Entry 5HCM (X-ray diffraction, 3.15 A resolution); this record covers chains D and E of the 5 polymer chains in the assembly.

[Chain D (and E)]
Name: Proton-gated ion channel
Organism: Gloeobacter violaceus
Notes: chain E of this document is another copy of the same molecule, construct and numbering; everything in this record applies to it too
Reference sequence: Q7NDN8 (GLIC_GLOVI); residues 2-317 here correspond to UniProt positions 44-359 (UniProt number = residue number + 42)
Sequence (317 residues; numbered 1 to 317; the number before each row is that of its first residue):
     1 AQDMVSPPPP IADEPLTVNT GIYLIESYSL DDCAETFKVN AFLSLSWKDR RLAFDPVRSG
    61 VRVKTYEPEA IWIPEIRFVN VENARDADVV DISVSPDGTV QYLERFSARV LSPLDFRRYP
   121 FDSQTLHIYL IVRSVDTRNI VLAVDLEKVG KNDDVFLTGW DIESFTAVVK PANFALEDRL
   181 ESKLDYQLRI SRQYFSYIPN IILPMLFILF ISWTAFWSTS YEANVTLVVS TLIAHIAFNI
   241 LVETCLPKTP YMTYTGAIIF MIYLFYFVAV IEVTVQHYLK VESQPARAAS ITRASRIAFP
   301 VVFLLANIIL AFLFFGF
Not modelled in the structure: 1-4, 316-317
Construct notes: expression tag (1); engineered mutation Ser27 (Cys69 in Q7NDN8), Cys33 (Lys75 in Q7NDN8), Cys245 (Asn287 in Q7NDN8)
Disulfides: Cys33-Cys245

[Interface between chain D and chain E]
Contacting residue pairs (80; chain D residue first):
  Tyr23(D) - Leu176(E)
  Tyr23(D) - Glu177(E)
  Ile25(D) - Val79(E)  hydrophobic
  Glu26(D) - Val79(E)
  Glu26(D) - Asn80(E)
  Glu26(D) - Leu111(E)
  Ser27(D) - Leu111(E)
  Tyr28(D) - Glu82(E)  hydrogen bond (side chain-backbone)
  Tyr28(D) - Leu111(E)  hydrophobic
  Asn40(D) - Val81(E)
  Asn40(D) - Glu82(E)  hydrogen bond (side chain-backbone)
  Phe42(D) - Leu176(E)  hydrophobic
  Phe42(D) - Glu181(E)
  Ser44(D) - Glu177(E)
  Val63(D) - Asp136(E)
  Asp86(D) - Ala84(E)
  Asp88(D) - Ala84(E)
  Val89(D) - Glu75(E)
  Val90(D) - Glu75(E)
  Val90(D) - Arg77(E)
  Val90(D) - Arg133(E)
  Asp91(D) - Arg179(E)  salt bridge
  Ser93(D) - Asp136(E)  hydrogen bond
  Leu103(D) - Arg133(E)
  Leu103(D) - Glu177(E)
  Arg105(D) - Arg77(E)
  Arg105(D) - Phe78(E)  hydrogen bond (side chain-backbone)
  Arg105(D) - Val79(E)  hydrogen bond (side chain-backbone)
  Ser107(D) - Glu82(E)
  Ser107(D) - Asn83(E)
  Lys148(D) - Glu177(E)
  Phe156(D) - Leu111(E)  hydrophobic
  Phe156(D) - Pro113(E)
  Thr158(D) - Glu35(E)  hydrogen bond
  Thr158(D) - Pro247(E)
  Gln193(D) - Pro250(E)
  Phe195(D) - Thr249(E)
  Phe195(D) - Pro250(E)
  Phe195(D) - Tyr251(E)
  Phe195(D) - Met252(E)
  Ser196(D) - Lys248(E)
  Ser196(D) - Thr249(E)
  Tyr197(D) - Lys248(E)
  Pro199(D) - Phe260(E)
  Ile201(D) - Lys248(E)
  Leu203(D) - Phe260(E)  hydrophobic
  Pro204(D) - Tyr263(E)  hydrophobic
  Phe207(D) - Phe260(E)  hydrophobic
  Phe207(D) - Leu264(E)  hydrophobic
  Phe207(D) - Phe267(E)
  Phe210(D) - Phe267(E)  hydrophobic
  Ile211(D) - Leu232(E)  hydrophobic
  Ile211(D) - Phe267(E)  hydrophobic
  Ile211(D) - Val270(E)  hydrophobic
  Thr214(D) - Val270(E)
  Thr214(D) - Thr274(E)
  Trp217(D) - His277(E)
  Trp217(D) - Tyr278(E)
  Ser218(D) - Tyr221(E)
  Ser220(D) - Glu222(E)  hydrogen bond
  Ala223(D) - Tyr221(E)  hydrophobic
  Ala223(D) - Val225(E)
  Thr226(D) - Val225(E)
  Leu227(D) - Tyr221(E)
  Leu227(D) - Val225(E)  hydrophobic
  Ser230(D) - Val229(E)
  Ser230(D) - Ile233(E)
  Ala234(D) - Ile233(E)  hydrophobic
  Ala234(D) - Ile236(E)
  Ala237(D) - Ile236(E)
  Ala237(D) - Ile240(E)
  Phe238(D) - Ile236(E)
  Phe238(D) - Tyr263(E)
  Leu241(D) - Ile236(E)  hydrophobic
  Leu241(D) - Asn239(E)
  Leu241(D) - Ile240(E)  hydrophobic
  Leu241(D) - Glu243(E)
  Leu241(D) - Tyr263(E)
  Thr244(D) - Lys248(E)
  Arg296(D) - Tyr278(E)  hydrogen bond
Also at the interface, not in a pair above, chain D (54 interface residues in all): Thr65, Asn152, Asp154, Gly159, Ile208, Thr231, Ile233, Ile240
Also at the interface, not in a pair above, chain E (46 interface residues in all): Ile131, Asp178, Lys183, Thr226

[Summary]
The interface between chain D and chain E involves 54 residues on one side and 46 on the other, with 8
hydrogen bonds and 1 salt bridge. Among the polar pairs are Asp91(D)-Arg179(E), Tyr28(D)-Glu82(E) and
Asn40(D)-Glu82(E).
Both chains are Proton-gated ion channel (Gloeobacter violaceus). Entry 5HCM (The GLIC pentameric Ligand-Gated
Ion Channel 2-21' cross-linked mutant complexed to bromoform) was determined by X-ray diffraction, deposited
together with 5HCJ.
